PDB entry 7YRU | X-ray diffraction, 2.60 A resolution | chains A and H of the 3 polymer chains in the assembly

# Chain A
Protein: Activin receptor type-1
Source organism: Homo sapiens
Notes: EC 2.7.11.30
UniProtKB: Q04771 (ACVR1_HUMAN); numbering as in UniProt (aligned over 21-123)
Sequence (109 residues; row label = number of the first residue in the row):
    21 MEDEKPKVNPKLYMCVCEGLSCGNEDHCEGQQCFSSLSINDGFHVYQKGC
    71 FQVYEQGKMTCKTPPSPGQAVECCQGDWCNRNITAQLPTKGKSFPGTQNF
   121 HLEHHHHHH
Disordered / not traced: 21-30, 109-129
Differences from the reference sequence: expression tag (124-129)
Disulfide bonds: Cys-35/Cys-53, Cys-37/Cys-42, Cys-48/Cys-70, Cys-81/Cys-93, Cys-94/Cys-99
Curated features (UniProtKB/Swiss-Prot):
  - glycosylation: Asn-102 (N-linked (GlcNAc...) asparagine)
From the paper describing this entry:
  - mutagenesis - H64R: increased signaling in response to Rm0443

# Chain H
Protein: antibody heavy chain
Source organism: Rattus norvegicus
Notes: antibody fragment or engineered binder
Sequence (228 residues; numbered 1 to 228; the number before each row is that of its first residue):
     1 EVQLVESGGGLVQPGRSLKLSCLASGSTFSNYGMKWIRQAPGKGLEWVAS
    51 ISRSSTYIYYADTVKGRFTISRDNARNTLYLQMTSLRSEDTALYYCAAAI
   101 STPFYWYFDFWGPGTVVTVSSASTKGPSVFPLAPSSKSTSGGTAALGCLV
   151 KDYFPEPVTVSWNSGALTSGVHTFPAVLQSSGLYSLSSVVTVPSSSLGTQ
   201 TYICNVNHKPSNTKVDKRVEPKSCDKTH
Disordered / not traced: 135-140, 224-228
Disulfide bonds: Cys-22/Cys-96, Cys-148/Cys-204

# Interface between chain A and chain H
Pairs across the interface (26; chain A residue first):
  Ile-59(A) / Ser-101(H)
  Ile-59(A) / Thr-102(H)
  Ile-59(A) / Pro-103(H)  hydrophobic
  Asn-60(A) / Tyr-57(H)  hydrogen bond
  Asp-61(A) / Ser-52(H)  hydrogen bond
  Asp-61(A) / Arg-53(H)  hydrogen bond (backbone-backbone)
  Asp-61(A) / Ser-54(H)  hydrogen bond (side chain-backbone)
  Asp-61(A) / Thr-56(H)  hydrogen bond
  Gly-62(A) / Arg-53(H)
  Gly-62(A) / Ser-101(H)
  Phe-63(A) / Gly-33(H)
  Phe-63(A) / Lys-35(H)
  Phe-63(A) / Ser-50(H)
  Phe-63(A) / Ile-51(H)
  Phe-63(A) / Ser-52(H)
  Phe-63(A) / Tyr-57(H)  hydrophobic
  Phe-63(A) / Tyr-59(H)  hydrophobic
  Phe-63(A) / Trp-106(H)  hydrophobic
  His-64(A) / Ser-101(H)  hydrogen bond
  His-64(A) / Thr-102(H)  hydrogen bond (side chain-backbone)
  His-64(A) / Tyr-105(H)  hydrogen bond (side chain-backbone)
  His-64(A) / Trp-106(H)
  Val-65(A) / Tyr-57(H)  hydrophobic
  Val-65(A) / Tyr-59(H)
  Leu-107(A) / Pro-103(H)
  Pro-108(A) / Phe-104(H)
Also at the interface, not in a pair above, chain H (19 interface residues in all): Met-34, Ser-55, Ala-99
Interface features reported in the paper:
  - specific contacts: Asn-60(A)/Tyr-57(H) (hydrogen bond), Asp-61(A)/Ser-54(H) (hydrogen bond), Asp-61(A)/Arg-53(H) (backbone contact), Phe-63(A)/Tyr-57(H) (hydrophobic contact), His-64(A)/Trp-106(H) (pi stacking), His-64(A)/Ser-101(H) (hydrogen bond)
  - epitope / paratope residues, chain A: Asn-60(A), Asp-61(A), Phe-63(A), His-64(A)
  - hot spots on chain A (mutagenesis) - H64R: abolished binding to Rm0443
  - epitope / paratope residues, chain H: Arg-53(H), Ser-54(H), Tyr-57(H), Ser-101(H), Trp-106(H)

# Overview
9 residues of chain A and 19 residues of chain H are in contact; the contacts include 8 hydrogen bonds. Among
the polar pairs are Asn-60(A)/Tyr-57(H), Asp-61(A)/Ser-52(H) and Asp-61(A)/Ser-54(H). The paper describes
hydrogen bonds between Asn-60(A) and Tyr-57(H), Asp-61(A) and Ser-54(H) and His-64(A) and Ser-101(H); a
backbone contact between Asp-61(A) and Arg-53(H); a hydrophobic contact between Phe-63(A) and Tyr-57(H). The
paper reports that H64R of chain A increases signaling in response to Rm0443; epitope/paratope residues
Asn-60(A), Asp-61(A) and Arg-53(H) among others.
Chain A is Activin receptor type-1 (Homo sapiens) and chain H is antibody heavy chain (Rattus norvegicus); the
structure, ALK2 antibody complex, was determined by X-ray diffraction.
